PDB entry 4U8U | X-ray diffraction, 3.20 A resolution | chains J and O of the 45 polymer chains in the assembly

[Chain J]
Protein: Globin b Chain
Source organism: Glossoscolex paulistus
Amino-acid sequence (142 residues; each row starts with the number of its first residue):
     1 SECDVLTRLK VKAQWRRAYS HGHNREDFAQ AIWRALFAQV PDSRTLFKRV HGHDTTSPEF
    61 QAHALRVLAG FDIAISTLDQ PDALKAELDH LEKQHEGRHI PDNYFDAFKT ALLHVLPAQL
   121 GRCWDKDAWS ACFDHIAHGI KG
Disulfide bonds: Cys3-Cys132
Metal / ion sites: heme Fe: His95 (together with cyanide ion)
Ligand contacts:
  - cyanide ion (CYN): Trp33, Phe47, His63, Val67, His95
  - heme (HEM): Ser43, Leu46, Phe47, Arg49, Val50, His63, Arg66, Val67, Gly70, Phe71, Leu91, Gln94, His95, Arg98, Ile100, Tyr104, Phe105, Phe108, Phe133, Ile136, Ile140

[Chain O]
Protein: Linker L3
Source organism: Glossoscolex paulistus
Amino-acid sequence (218 residues; numbered 1 to 218; the number before each row is that of its first residue):
     1 DHHEHSHDEE IDKLNEDALK LTHEIIELQE KLDRRSDAKR IQRAGSLKAR VEALEDPSCP
    61 DHEHQCGGDD PQCVSDLLVC DGIKDCRNGD DESHCHNPFH AGDDFVGDVV FDHCTKRRPE
   121 NITLSVESIS VAAFFPGFPK LHVHVNIHKE TDEDEVEVSL PSDAIYSFAE DKLIVYPSED
   181 DGLGLVGQFD GYNFDRFVGD IIHEASKEHC ARFIFHRK
Unresolved in the structure: 1-5
Disulfide bonds: Cys59-Cys73, Cys66-Cys86, Cys80-Cys95, Cys114-Cys210
Glycans and other covalent adducts: N-acetylglucosamine (NAG) linked to Asn121
Metal / ion sites: Zn2+ site 1: His64, Asp90, His94; Ca2+: Leu78, Asp81, Ile83, Asp85, Asp91, Glu92; Zn2+ site 2: His142, His144 (shared with 1 residue of chain r)
Reported in the primary citation:
  - post-translational modification sites: Asn121
  - binding site for N-acetylglucosamine: Asn121
  - Zn2+ coordination: His64, Asp90, His94, His142, His144

[Interface between chain J and chain O]
Residue-residue contacts (19; chain J residue first):
  Asp27(J) with Ser75(O)
  Phe28(J) with Leu77(O), hydrophobic
  Arg34(J) with Leu78(O); Asp81(O), salt bridge; Ile83(O); Asp85(O), salt bridge
  Ala35(J) with Phe134(O)
  Ala38(J) with Phe134(O), hydrophobic
  Gln39(J) with Phe134(O)
  Thr110(J) with Phe134(O)
  His114(J) with Phe134(O); Phe135(O)
  Val115(J) with Phe135(O), hydrophobic
  Ala118(J) with Leu77(O), hydrophobic
  Gln119(J) with Leu77(O)
  Gly121(J) with Tyr176(O)
  Arg122(J) with Glu204(O), hydrogen bond (side chain-backbone); Lys207(O)
  Cys123(J) with Glu204(O)
Interface residues without a listed pair, chain J (16 interface residues in all): Asn24, Ala31
Interface residues without a listed pair, chain O (14 interface residues in all): Ala132, Phe138, Ile174

[In short]
Chain J and chain O form an interface of 16 and 14 residues respectively; the contacts include 1 hydrogen bond
and 2 salt bridges. Polar contacts include Arg34(J)-Asp81(O), Arg34(J)-Asp85(O) and Arg122(J)-Glu204(O). Chain
J binds heme and cyanide ion. The paper reports a binding site for N-acetylglucosamine at Asn121(O); Zn2+
coordination by His64(O), Asp90(O) and His94(O) among others.
Chain J is Globin b Chain and chain O is Linker L3, both from Glossoscolex paulistus; the structure, The
Crystallographic structure of the giant hemoglobin from Glossoscolex paulistus at 3.2 A resolution, was
determined by X-ray diffraction (same publication as 4WCH).
